Entry 7KXO (X-ray diffraction, 1.94 A resolution); this record covers chain A.

Chain A:
Molecule: Isoform BTK-C of Tyrosine-protein kinase BTK
Organism: Homo sapiens
Notes: EC 2.7.10.2; fragment: kinase domain
Reference sequence: Q06187 (BTK_HUMAN), isoform Q06187-2; residues 393-659 here correspond to UniProt positions 427-693 (UniProt number = residue number + 34)
Amino-acid sequence (267 residues; each row starts with the number of its first residue):
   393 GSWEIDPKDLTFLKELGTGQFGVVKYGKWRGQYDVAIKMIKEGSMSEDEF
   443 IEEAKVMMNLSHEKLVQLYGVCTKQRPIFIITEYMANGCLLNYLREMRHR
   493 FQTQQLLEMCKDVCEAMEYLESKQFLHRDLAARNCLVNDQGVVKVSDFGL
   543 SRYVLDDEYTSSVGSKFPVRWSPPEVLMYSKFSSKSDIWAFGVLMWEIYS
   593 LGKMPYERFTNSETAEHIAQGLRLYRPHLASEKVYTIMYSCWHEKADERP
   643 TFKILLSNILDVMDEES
Not modelled in the structure: 393-394
Small-molecule neighbours: X9S (3-tert-butyl-N-[(1R)-6-{2-[5-methyl-1-(oxan-4-yl)-1H-pyrazol-4-yl]-3H-imidazo[4,5-b]pyridin-7-yl}-1,2,3,4-tetrahydronaphthalen-1-yl]-1,2,4-oxadiazole-5-carboxamide): L408, G409, T410, G411, Q412, F413, V416, A428, K430, T474, E475, Y476, M477, A478, N479, G480, D521, N526, L528, S538, D539, L542, S543, V546, Y551

Overview:
Bound to chain A: compound X9S.
Chain A is Isoform BTK-C of Tyrosine-protein kinase BTK (Homo sapiens); the structure, BTK1 soaked with
compound 24, was determined by X-ray diffraction together with 7KXL, 7KXM, 7KXN, 7KXP and 7KXQ from the same
study.
